6B8H - chains b and d of the 60 polymer chains in the assembly; structure by electron microscopy, 3.60 A resolution.

Chain b:
Protein: ATP synthase subunit 4, mitochondrial
Source organism: Saccharomyces cerevisiae (strain ATCC 204508 / S288c)
UniProt: P05626 (ATPF_YEAST); residues 1-209 here correspond to UniProt positions 36-244 (UniProt number = residue number + 35)
Amino-acid sequence (209 residues; row label = number of the first residue in the row):
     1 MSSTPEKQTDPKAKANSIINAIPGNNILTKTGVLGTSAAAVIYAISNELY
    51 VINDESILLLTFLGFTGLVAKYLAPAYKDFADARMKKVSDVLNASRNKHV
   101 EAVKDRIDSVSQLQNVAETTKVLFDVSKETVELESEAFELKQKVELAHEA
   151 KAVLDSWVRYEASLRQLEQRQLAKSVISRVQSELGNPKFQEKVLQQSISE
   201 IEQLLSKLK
Disordered / not traced: 1-6, 104, 208-209
Swiss-Prot annotation at these positions:
  - modified residue: Ser-109 (Phosphoserine)

Chain d:
Protein: ATP synthase subunit d, mitochondrial
Source organism: Saccharomyces cerevisiae (strain ATCC 204508 / S288c)
UniProt: P30902 (ATP7_YEAST); residues 1-173 here correspond to UniProt positions 2-174 (UniProt number = residue number + 1)
Amino-acid sequence (173 residues; row label = number of the first residue in the row):
     1 SLAKSAANKLDWAKVISSLRITGSTATQLSSFKKRNDEARRQLLELQSQP
    51 TEVDFSHYRSVLKNTSVIDKIESYVKQYKPVKIDASKQLQVIESFEKHAM
   101 TNAKETESLVSKELKDLQSTLDNIQSARPFDELTVDDLTKIKPEIDAKVE
   151 EMVKKGKWDVPGYKDRFGNLNVM
Disordered / not traced: 1-9, 114-120
Swiss-Prot annotation at these positions:
  - modified residue: Ser-1 (N-acetylserine)

Chain b / chain d interface:
Pairs across the interface (28; chain b residue first):
  Arg-84(b) with Gly-168(d), hydrogen bond (side chain-backbone); Leu-170(d)
  Ser-89(b) with Asp-131(d), hydrogen bond
  Val-91(b) with Phe-167(d), hydrophobic
  Asn-93(b) with Arg-128(d)
  Arg-96(b) with Phe-130(d)
  Asn-97(b) with Arg-128(d)
  Val-100(b) with Arg-128(d)
  Ser-109(b) with Val-110(d)
  Leu-113(b) with Ala-103(d); Thr-106(d)
  Asn-115(b) with Ser-18(d)
  Val-116(b) with Asn-102(d)
  Thr-120(b) with Phe-95(d)
  Leu-123(b) with Val-91(d)
  Phe-124(b) with Val-91(d), hydrophobic
  Leu-133(b) with Ala-39(d)
  Glu-134(b) with Lys-82(d)
  Ser-135(b) with Lys-82(d); Ile-83(d)
  Phe-138(b) with Lys-82(d)
  Lys-143(b) with Pro-50(d); Thr-51(d)
  Ala-147(b) with Thr-51(d)
  Leu-154(b) with Tyr-58(d), hydrophobic
  Trp-157(b) with Val-61(d); Leu-62(d), hydrophobic
  Val-158(b) with Val-61(d), hydrophobic
Other interface residues (no listed pair), chain b (31 interface residues in all): Leu-92, Val-110, Ala-117, Ser-127, Glu-129, Glu-139, Leu-140, Leu-146
Other interface residues (no listed pair), chain d (27 interface residues in all): Gln-47, Lys-63, Val-75, Val-81, Ile-92, His-98

Overview:
The interface between chain b and chain d involves 31 residues on one side and 27 on the other, with 2
hydrogen bonds. Among the polar pairs are Arg-84(b)/Gly-168(d) and Ser-89(b)/Asp-131(d).
Here chain b is ATP synthase subunit 4, mitochondrial and chain d is ATP synthase subunit d, mitochondrial,
both from Saccharomyces cerevisiae (strain ATCC 204508 / S288c). Entry 6B8H (Mosaic model of yeast
mitochondrial ATP synthase monomer) was determined by electron microscopy (same publication as 6B2Z).
